Entry 1HGC (X-ray diffraction, 2.10 A resolution); this record covers chains A and C of the 4 polymer chains in the assembly.

# Chain A (and C)
Name: Hemoglobin (oxy) (alpha chain)
Organism: Homo sapiens
Notes: chain C of this document is another copy of the same molecule, construct and numbering; everything in this record applies to it too
UniProt: P69905 (HBA_HUMAN); numbering as in UniProt (aligned over 1-141)
Sequence (141 residues; each row starts with the number of its first residue):
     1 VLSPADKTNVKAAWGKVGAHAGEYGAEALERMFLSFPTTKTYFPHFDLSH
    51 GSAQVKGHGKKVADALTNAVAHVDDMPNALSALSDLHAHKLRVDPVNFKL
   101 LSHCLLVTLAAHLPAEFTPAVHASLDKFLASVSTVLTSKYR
Curated features (UniProtKB/Swiss-Prot):
  - site: Lys-61 (Not glycated)
  - natural variant: Asp-6 (A6D: In J-Toronto; this construct carries the variant), Ala-13 (A13D: In J-Paris 1/J-Aljezur), Glu-27 (A27E: In Shenyang; this construct carries the variant), Lys-61 (K61N: In Zambia; deletion: In Clinic), Asp-64 (A64D: In Pontoise; this construct carries the variant), Asp-75 (D75A: In Lille; D75G: In Chapel Hill; D75N: In G-Pest), Ala-111 (A111D: In Petah Tikva)
Ion coordination: heme Fe: His-87 (together with oxygen molecule)
Small-molecule neighbours:
  - heme (HEM): Met-32, Thr-39, Tyr-42, Phe-43, His-45, Phe-46, His-58, Lys-61, Val-62, Ala-65, Leu-66, Leu-83, Leu-86, His-87, Leu-91, Val-93, Asn-97, Phe-98, Leu-101, Val-132, Ser-133, Leu-136
  - oxygen molecule (OXY): Leu-29, Phe-43, His-58, Val-62, His-87, Leu-101

# Chain A / chain C interface
Contacting residue pairs (4; chain A residue first):
  Asp-126(A) with Arg-141(C), salt bridge
  Lys-127(A) with Arg-141(C), hydrogen bond (side chain-backbone)
  Arg-141(A) with Asp-126(C), salt bridge; Lys-127(C), hydrogen bond (backbone-side chain)
Also at the interface, not in a pair above, chain A (7 interface residues in all): Val-1, Ala-123, Ala-130, Ser-138
Also at the interface, not in a pair above, chain C (6 interface residues in all): Val-1, Ala-123, Ala-130

# In short
The interface between chain A and chain C involves 7 residues on one side and 6 on the other; the contacts
include 2 hydrogen bonds and 2 salt bridges. Polar pairs include Asp-126(A)/Arg-141(C) and
Lys-127(A)/Arg-141(C). Ligands of chain A: heme and oxygen molecule.
Both chains are Hemoglobin (oxy) (alpha chain) (Homo sapiens). Entry 1HGC (High resolution crystal structures
and comparisons of T state deoxyhaemoglobin and two liganded T-state haemoglobins: t(alpha-oxy)haemoglobin
...) was determined by X-ray diffraction together with 1HGA and 1HGB from the same study.
